Entry 3J6P (electron microscopy, 8.20 A resolution (very low resolution: no residue pairs are listed; an interface is given only as per-side residue counts)); this record covers chains D and A of the 3 polymer chains in the assembly.

Chain D:
Molecule: Dynein heavy chain, cytoplasmic
Organism: Dictyostelium discoideum
UniProt: P34036 (DYHC_DICDI); numbering as in UniProt (aligned over 3382-3489)
Chain sequence (108 residues; row label = number of the first residue in the row):
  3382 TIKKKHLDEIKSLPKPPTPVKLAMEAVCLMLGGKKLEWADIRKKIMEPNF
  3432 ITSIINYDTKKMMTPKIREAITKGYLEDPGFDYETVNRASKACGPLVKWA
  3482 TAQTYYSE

Chain A:
Molecule: Tubulin alpha-1A chain
Organism: Sus scrofa
UniProt: P02550 (TBA1A_PIG); residues 1-451 here = UniProt positions 1-451
Chain sequence (451 residues; each row starts with the number of its first residue):
     1 MRECISIHVGQAGVQIGNACWELYCLEHGIQPDGQMPSDKTIGGGDDSFN
    51 TFFSETGAGKHVPRAVFVDLEPTVIDEVRTGTYRQLFHPEQLITGKEDAA
   101 NNYARGHYTIGKEIIDLVLDRIRKLADQCTGLQGFSVFHSFGGGTGSGFT
   151 SLLMERLSVDYGKKSKLEFSIYPAPQVSTAVVEPYNSILTTHTTLEHSDC
   201 AFMVDNEAIYDICRRNLDIERPTYTNLNRLIGQIVSSITASLRFDGALNV
   251 DLTEFQTNLVPYPRGHFPLATYAPVISAEKAYHEQLSVAEITNACFEPAN
   301 QMVKCDPRHGKYMACCLLYRGDVVPKDVNAAIATIKTKRTIQFVDWCPTG
   351 FKVGINYEPPTVVPGGDLAKVQRAVCMLSNTTAIAEAWARLDHKFDLMYA
   401 KRAFVHWYVGEGMEEGEFSEAREDMAALEKDYEEVGVDSVEGEGEEEGEE
   451 Y
Not modelled in the structure: 1, 35-60, 440-451
Differences from the reference sequence: conflict G265 (Ala in P02550)
Swiss-Prot annotation at these positions:
  - active site: E254
  - binding site (GTP): G10, Q11, A12, Q15, E71, A99, S140, G143, G144, T145, G146, T179, E183, N206, Y224, N228, L252
  - binding site (Mg(2+)): E71
  - site: Y451 (Involved in polymerization)
  - modified residue: K40 (N6-acetyllysine), Y282 (3'-nitrotyrosine), S439 (Phosphoserine), E443 (5-glutamyl polyglutamate), E445 (5-glutamyl polyglutamate), Y451 (3'-nitrotyrosine)
  - natural variant: G265 (A265G: this construct carries the variant), T271 to A273 (sequence variant, change not given here)
Ligand contacts: GTP (guanosine-5'-triphosphate): G10, Q11, A12, Q15, A99, A100, N101, S140, G142, G143, G144, T145, G146, I171, T179, E183, N206, Y224, L227, N228, I231

Interface between chain D and chain A:
At this resolution (8 A) residue pairs are not listed: 9 residues of chain D and 8 of chain A lie at the interface.

Summary:
9 residues of chain D face 8 of chain A across their interface. Chain A binds GTP. From UniProt: active-site
residue E254(A), 17 GTP-binding residues and Mg2+-binding residue E71(A) on chain A.
Chain D is Dynein heavy chain, cytoplasmic (Dictyostelium discoideum) and chain A is Tubulin alpha-1A chain
(Sus scrofa); the structure, Pseudo-atomic model of dynein microtubule binding domain-tubulin complex based on
a cryoEM map, was determined by electron microscopy.
